7FJ3 - chains C and W of the 51 polymer chains in the assembly; structure by electron microscopy, 4.53 A resolution (low resolution: residue-level contacts below are approximate; hydrogen-bond / salt-bridge calls are withheld).

Chain C (and W):
Molecule: Triplex capsid protein 1
Organism: Suid alphaherpesvirus 1
Notes: chain W of this document is another copy of the same molecule, construct and numbering; everything in this record applies to it too
UniProt: Q85211 (Q85211_9ALPH); numbering as in UniProt (aligned over 1-368)
Amino-acid sequence (368 residues; each row starts with the number of its first residue):
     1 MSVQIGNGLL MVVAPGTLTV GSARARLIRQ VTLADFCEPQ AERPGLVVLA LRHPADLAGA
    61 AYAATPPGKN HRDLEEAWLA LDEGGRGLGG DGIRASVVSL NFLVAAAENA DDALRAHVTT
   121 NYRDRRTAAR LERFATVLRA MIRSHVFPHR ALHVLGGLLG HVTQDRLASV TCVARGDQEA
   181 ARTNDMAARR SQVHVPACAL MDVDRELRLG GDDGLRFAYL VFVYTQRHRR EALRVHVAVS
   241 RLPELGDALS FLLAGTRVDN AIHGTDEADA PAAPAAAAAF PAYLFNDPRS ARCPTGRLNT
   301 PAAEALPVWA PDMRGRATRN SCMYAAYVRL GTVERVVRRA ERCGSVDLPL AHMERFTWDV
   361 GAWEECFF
Unresolved in the structure: 24-368

Interface between chain C and chain W:
Residue-residue contacts (44; chain C residue first):
  I5(C) - P15(W)
  I5(C) - G16(W)
  I5(C) - T17(W)
  I5(C) - L18(W)
  G8(C) - P15(W)
  G8(C) - G16(W)
  L9(C) - P15(W)
  L9(C) - G16(W)
  V12(C) - V12(W)
  V13(C) - G8(W)
  V13(C) - L9(W)
  V13(C) - V12(W)
  A14(C) - Q4(W)
  A14(C) - I5(W)
  A14(C) - G8(W)
  A14(C) - L9(W)
  P15(C) - Q4(W)
  P15(C) - N7(W)
  P15(C) - G8(W)
  P15(C) - M11(W)
  P15(C) - V12(W)
  G16(C) - Q4(W)
  G16(C) - I5(W)
  G16(C) - G6(W)
  G16(C) - N7(W)
  G16(C) - G8(W)  covalent bond
  G16(C) - L9(W)
  G16(C) - L10(W)
  G16(C) - M11(W)
  T17(C) - S2(W)
  T17(C) - V3(W)
  T17(C) - Q4(W)
  T17(C) - I5(W)
  T17(C) - G6(W)
  T17(C) - N7(W)
  T17(C) - G8(W)
  L18(C) - S2(W)
  L18(C) - V3(W)
  L18(C) - Q4(W)
  L18(C) - G6(W)
  L18(C) - N7(W)
  T19(C) - G6(W)
  T19(C) - N7(W)
  T19(C) - L10(W)
Also at the interface, not in a pair above, chain W (16 interface residues in all): V13

Overview:
Chain C and chain W form an interface of 11 and 16 residues respectively, with 1 covalent bond.
Chain C and chain W are both Triplex capsid protein 1 (Suid alphaherpesvirus 1); the structure, Cryo-EM
structure of PRV A-capid, was determined by electron microscopy (same publication as 7FJ1).
